PDB entry 1ULT | X-ray diffraction, 2.55 A resolution | chains A and B

== Chain A (and B) ==
Name: long chain fatty acid-CoA ligase
Organism: Thermus thermophilus
Notes: EC 6.2.1.3; chain B of this document is another copy of the same molecule, construct and numbering; everything in this record applies to it too
Reference sequence: Q6L8F0 (Q6L8F0_THETH); residues 1-541 here = UniProt positions 1-541
Amino-acid sequence (541 residues; row label = number of the first residue in the row):
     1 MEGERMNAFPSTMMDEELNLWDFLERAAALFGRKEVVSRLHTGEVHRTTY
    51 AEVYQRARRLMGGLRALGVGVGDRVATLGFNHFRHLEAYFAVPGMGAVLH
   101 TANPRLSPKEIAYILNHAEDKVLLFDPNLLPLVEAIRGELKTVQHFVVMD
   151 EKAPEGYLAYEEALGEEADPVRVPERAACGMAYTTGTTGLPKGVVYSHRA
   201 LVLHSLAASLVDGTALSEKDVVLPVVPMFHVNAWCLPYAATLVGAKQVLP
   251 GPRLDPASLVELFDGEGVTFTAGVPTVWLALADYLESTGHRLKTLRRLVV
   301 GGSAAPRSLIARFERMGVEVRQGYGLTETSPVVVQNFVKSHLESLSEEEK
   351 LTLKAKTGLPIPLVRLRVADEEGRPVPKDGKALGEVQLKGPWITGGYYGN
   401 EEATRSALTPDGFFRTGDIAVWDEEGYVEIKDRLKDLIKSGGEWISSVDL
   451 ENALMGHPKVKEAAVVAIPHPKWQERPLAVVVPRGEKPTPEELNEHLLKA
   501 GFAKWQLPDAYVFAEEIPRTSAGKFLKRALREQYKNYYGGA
Not modelled in the structure: 1-7, 541 (chain B: 1-6, 471-475, 483-485, 502-508, 521-524, 540-541)

== Interface between chain A and chain B ==
Contacting residue pairs - 133 pairs, chain A then chain B:
  Ala-8(A) / Val-71(B)  hydrophobic
  Ala-8(A) / Ala-177(B)  hydrophobic
  Phe-9(A) / Gly-72(B)
  Phe-9(A) / Arg-74(B)
  Phe-9(A) / Val-98(B)  hydrophobic
  Phe-9(A) / Ala-177(B)
  Phe-9(A) / Ala-178(B)  hydrogen bond (backbone-backbone)
  Phe-9(A) / Tyr-398(B)  hydrophobic
  Pro-10(A) / Val-195(B)
  Ser-11(A) / Arg-176(B)  hydrogen bond (side chain-backbone)
  Ser-11(A) / Val-195(B)
  Ser-11(A) / Ser-197(B)
  Thr-12(A) / Val-194(B)
  Thr-12(A) / Val-195(B)  hydrogen bond (backbone-backbone)
  Thr-12(A) / Thr-394(B)  hydrogen bond
  Thr-12(A) / Gly-395(B)  hydrogen bond (backbone-backbone)
  Thr-12(A) / Gly-396(B)
  Thr-12(A) / Tyr-397(B)
  Thr-12(A) / Tyr-398(B)
  Met-13(A) / Val-194(B)  hydrophobic
  Met-13(A) / Val-195(B)
  Met-13(A) / Tyr-196(B)  hydrophobic
  Met-13(A) / Ser-197(B)
  Met-13(A) / Ala-200(B)  hydrophobic
  Met-13(A) / Pro-391(B)
  Met-13(A) / Trp-392(B)
  Met-13(A) / Ile-393(B)
  Met-13(A) / Thr-394(B)
  Met-14(A) / Leu-388(B)
  Met-14(A) / Lys-389(B)
  Met-14(A) / Gly-390(B)
  Met-14(A) / Ile-393(B)  hydrogen bond (backbone-backbone)
  Met-14(A) / Thr-394(B)
  Met-14(A) / Gly-395(B)
  Met-14(A) / Gly-412(B)
  Glu-16(A) / Arg-176(B)  salt bridge
  Glu-16(A) / Arg-199(B)  salt bridge
  Glu-16(A) / Gly-390(B)
  Glu-16(A) / Pro-391(B)
  Leu-18(A) / Arg-199(B)
  Leu-18(A) / Leu-363(B)  hydrophobic
  Asp-22(A) / Arg-365(B)  salt bridge
  Arg-26(A) / Pro-360(B)  hydrogen bond (side chain-backbone)
  Arg-26(A) / Ile-361(B)
  Arg-26(A) / Pro-362(B)
  Leu-30(A) / Lys-339(B)  hydrogen bond (backbone-side chain)
  Leu-30(A) / Pro-360(B)
  Leu-30(A) / Glu-425(B)
  Leu-30(A) / Gly-426(B)
  Val-71(A) / Asn-7(B)
  Val-71(A) / Ala-8(B)
  Gly-72(A) / Asn-7(B)
  Gly-72(A) / Phe-9(B)
  Arg-74(A) / Phe-9(B)
  Val-98(A) / Phe-9(B)  hydrophobic
  Arg-172(A) / Arg-365(B)
  Glu-175(A) / Arg-199(B)  salt bridge
  Arg-176(A) / Ser-11(B)
  Arg-176(A) / Glu-16(B)  salt bridge
  Ala-177(A) / Ala-8(B)  hydrophobic
  Ala-177(A) / Phe-9(B)
  Ala-178(A) / Phe-9(B)  hydrogen bond (backbone-backbone)
  Ala-178(A) / Pro-10(B)
  Val-194(A) / Thr-12(B)
  Val-194(A) / Met-13(B)  hydrophobic
  Val-195(A) / Phe-9(B)  hydrophobic
  Val-195(A) / Pro-10(B)
  Val-195(A) / Ser-11(B)
  Val-195(A) / Thr-12(B)  hydrogen bond (backbone-backbone)
  Val-195(A) / Met-13(B)
  Tyr-196(A) / Met-13(B)  hydrophobic
  Ser-197(A) / Ser-11(B)
  Ser-197(A) / Met-13(B)
  Arg-199(A) / Glu-16(B)  salt bridge
  Arg-199(A) / Leu-18(B)
  Arg-199(A) / Glu-175(B)  salt bridge
  Arg-199(A) / Arg-199(B)
  Ala-200(A) / Met-13(B)  hydrophobic
  Leu-203(A) / Leu-203(B)  hydrophobic
  Leu-206(A) / Leu-363(B)  hydrophobic
  Ser-209(A) / Leu-210(B)
  Leu-210(A) / Leu-210(B)  hydrophobic
  Val-211(A) / Val-211(B)  hydrophobic
  Val-211(A) / Ala-215(B)
  Val-211(A) / Leu-216(B)
  Val-211(A) / Ser-217(B)
  Val-211(A) / Lys-219(B)
  Asp-212(A) / Ser-217(B)  hydrogen bond
  Asp-212(A) / Glu-218(B)  hydrogen bond (side chain-backbone)
  Ala-215(A) / Val-211(B)
  Leu-216(A) / Val-211(B)
  Ser-217(A) / Val-211(B)
  Ser-217(A) / Asp-212(B)  hydrogen bond
  Glu-218(A) / Asp-212(B)  hydrogen bond (backbone-side chain)
  Glu-218(A) / Lys-339(B)
  Glu-218(A) / Ser-340(B)  hydrogen bond (side chain-backbone)
  Lys-219(A) / Val-211(B)
  Lys-219(A) / Ser-340(B)
  Leu-242(A) / Pro-362(B)  hydrophobic
  Thr-329(A) / Met-13(B)
  Lys-339(A) / Leu-30(B)  hydrogen bond (side chain-backbone)
  Lys-339(A) / Phe-31(B)
  Lys-339(A) / Glu-218(B)
  Ser-340(A) / Glu-218(B)  hydrogen bond (backbone-side chain)
  Ser-340(A) / Lys-219(B)
  Pro-360(A) / Arg-26(B)  hydrogen bond (backbone-side chain)
  Pro-360(A) / Leu-30(B)
  Ile-361(A) / Arg-26(B)
  Pro-362(A) / Arg-26(B)
  Pro-362(A) / Leu-242(B)  hydrophobic
  Leu-363(A) / Leu-206(B)  hydrophobic
  Arg-365(A) / Arg-172(B)
  Leu-388(A) / Met-14(B)
  Lys-389(A) / Met-14(B)
  Gly-390(A) / Met-14(B)
  Gly-390(A) / Glu-16(B)
  Pro-391(A) / Met-13(B)
  Pro-391(A) / Glu-16(B)
  Trp-392(A) / Met-13(B)
  Ile-393(A) / Met-13(B)
  Ile-393(A) / Met-14(B)  hydrogen bond (backbone-backbone)
  Thr-394(A) / Thr-12(B)  hydrogen bond
  Thr-394(A) / Met-13(B)
  Thr-394(A) / Met-14(B)
  Gly-395(A) / Thr-12(B)  hydrogen bond (backbone-backbone)
  Gly-395(A) / Met-14(B)
  Gly-396(A) / Thr-12(B)
  Tyr-397(A) / Thr-12(B)
  Tyr-398(A) / Phe-9(B)  hydrophobic
  Tyr-398(A) / Thr-12(B)
  Gly-412(A) / Met-14(B)
  Glu-425(A) / Leu-30(B)
  Gly-426(A) / Leu-30(B)
Also at the interface, not in a pair above, chain A (73 interface residues in all): Glu-17, Glu-25, Ala-29, Phe-31, Met-181, Val-202, Ala-207, Val-243, Phe-337, Leu-408, Phe-414, Glu-424
Also at the interface, not in a pair above, chain B (75 interface residues in all): Asp-15, Glu-17, Asp-22, Glu-25, Ala-29, Met-181, Val-202, Ala-207, Ser-209, Val-243, Phe-337, Leu-359, Leu-408, Phe-414, Glu-424

== Overview ==
Chain A and chain B form an interface of 73 and 75 residues respectively, with 21 hydrogen bonds and 7 salt
bridges. Polar pairs include Glu-16(A)/Arg-176(B), Glu-16(A)/Arg-199(B) and Asp-22(A)/Arg-365(B).
Chain A and chain B are both long chain fatty acid-CoA ligase (Thermus thermophilus); the structure, Crystal
structure of tt0168 from Thermus thermophilus HB8, was determined by X-ray diffraction together with 1V25 from
the same study.
